7AEI - chain A; structure by X-ray diffraction, 2.65 A resolution.

# Chain A
Name: Epidermal growth factor receptor
From: Homo sapiens
Notes: EC 2.7.10.1
UniProt: P00533 (EGFR_HUMAN); numbering as in UniProt (aligned over 695-1022)
Amino-acid sequence (329 residues; each row starts with the number of its first residue):
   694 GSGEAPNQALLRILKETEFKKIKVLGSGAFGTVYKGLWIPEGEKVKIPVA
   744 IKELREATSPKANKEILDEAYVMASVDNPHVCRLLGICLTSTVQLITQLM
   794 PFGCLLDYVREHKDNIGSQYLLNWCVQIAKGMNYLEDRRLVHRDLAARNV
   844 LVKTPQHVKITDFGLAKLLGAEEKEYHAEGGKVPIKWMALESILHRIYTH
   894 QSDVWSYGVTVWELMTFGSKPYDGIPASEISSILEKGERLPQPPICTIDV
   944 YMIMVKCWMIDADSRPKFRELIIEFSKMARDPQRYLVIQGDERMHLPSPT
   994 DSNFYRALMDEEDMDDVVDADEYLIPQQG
Not modelled in the structure: 694-696, 748-749, 991-995, 1019-1022
Construct notes: expression tag (694)
Small-molecule neighbours: R85 (5-chloranyl-N2-[4-[4-(dimethylamino)piperidin-1-yl]-2-methoxy-5-(1-methylpyrazol-4-yl)phenyl]-N4-(2-dimethylphosphorylphenyl)pyrimidine-2,4-diamine): Leu718, Gly719, Phe723, Val726, Ala743, Lys745, Thr790, Gln791, Leu792, Met793, Pro794, Gly796, Cys797, Asp800, Glu804, Arg841, Asn842, Leu844, Thr854, Asp855
Swiss-Prot annotation at these positions:
  - active site: Asp837 (Proton acceptor)
  - binding site (ATP): Leu718 to Val726, Lys745, Thr790, Gln791, Asp855
  - site: Tyr1016 (Important for interaction with PIK3C2B)
  - modified residue: Ser695 (Phosphoserine), Lys745 (N6-(2-hydroxyisobutyryl)lysine), Tyr869 (Phosphotyrosine), Ser991 (Phosphoserine), Ser995 (Phosphoserine), Tyr998 (Phosphotyrosine), Tyr1016 (Phosphotyrosine)
  - cross-link (Glycyl lysine isopeptide (Lys-Gly)): Lys716 (interchain with G-Cter in ubiquitin), Lys737 (interchain with G-Cter in ubiquitin), Lys754 (interchain with G-Cter in ubiquitin), Lys757 (interchain with G-Cter in ubiquitin), Lys867 (interchain with G-Cter in ubiquitin), Lys929 (interchain with G-Cter in ubiquitin), Lys960 (interchain with G-Cter in ubiquitin), Lys970 (interchain with G-Cter in ubiquitin)
  - natural variant: Glu709 (E709A: Found in a lung cancer sample; E709G: Found in a lung cancer sample; E709K: Found in a lung cancer sample), Gly719 (G719A: Found in a lung cancer sample; G719C: Found in a lung cancer sample; G719D: Found in a lung cancer sample; G719S: Found in a lung cancer sample), Gly724 (G724S: Found in a lung cancer sample), Glu734 (E734K: Found in a lung cancer sample), Glu746 to Ser752 (sequence variant, change not given here; Found in a lung cancer sample), Glu746 to Thr751 (sequence variant, change not given here; Found in a lung cancer sample), Glu746 to Ala750 (deletion: Found in a lung cancer sample), Glu746 (deletion: Found in a lung cancer sample), Leu747 to Thr751 (deletion: Found in a lung cancer sample), Leu747 to Glu749 (deletion: Found in a lung cancer sample), Leu747 (L747F: Found in a lung cancer sample), Arg748 (R748P: Found in a lung cancer sample), 12 further natural variant entries in UniProt
  - mutagenesis: Pro699 (P699A: Reduced phosphorylation), Asn700 (N700A: Abolishes phosphorylation), Leu704 (L704A: Abolishes phosphorylation), Arg705 (R705A: Abolishes phosphorylation), Ile706 (I706A: Abolishes phosphorylation), Lys745 (K745A/M: Abolishes kinase activity), Asp974 (D974A: Strongly reduced phosphorylation), Arg977 (R977A: Reduced phosphorylation), Glu1005 to Asp1006 (Constitutively activated kinase), Tyr1016 (Y1016F: 50% decrease in interaction with PIK3C2B. 65% decrease in interaction with PIK3C2B; when associated with F-1197. Abolishes interaction with PIK3C2B; when associated with F-1197 and F-1092)

# Summary
Chain A binds compound R85. UniProt lists active-site residue Asp837, 13 ATP-binding residues and 11
mutagenesis sites.
Chain A is Epidermal growth factor receptor (Homo sapiens); the structure, Studies Towards a Reversible EGFR
C797S Triple Mutant Inhibitor Series, was determined by X-ray diffraction, deposited together with 7AEM.
